7XJB - chain A; structure by X-ray diffraction, 2.60 A resolution.

[Chain A]
Name: Catechol O-methyltransferase
Organism: Rattus norvegicus
Notes: EC 2.1.1.6
UniProtKB: P22734 (COMT_RAT); residues 1-221 here correspond to UniProt positions 44-264 (UniProt number = residue number + 43)
Amino-acid sequence (223 residues; numbered -1 to 221; the number before each row is that of its first residue; numbers below 1 keep their minus sign (Gly-1 is residue -1)):
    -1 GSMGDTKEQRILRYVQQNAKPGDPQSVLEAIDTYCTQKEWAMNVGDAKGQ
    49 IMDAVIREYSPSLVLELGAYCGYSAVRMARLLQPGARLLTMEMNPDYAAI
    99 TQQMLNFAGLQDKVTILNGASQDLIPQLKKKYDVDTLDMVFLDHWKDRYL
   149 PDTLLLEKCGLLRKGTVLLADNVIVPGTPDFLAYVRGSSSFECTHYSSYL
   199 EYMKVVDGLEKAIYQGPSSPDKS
Unresolved in the structure: -1, 217-221
Construct notes: expression tag (-1 to 0)
Metal / ion sites: Mg2+: Asp141, Asp169, Asn170 (together with Opicapone)
Ligand contacts:
  - Opicapone (DNI): Trp38, Met40, Lys46, Asp141, His142, Trp143, Lys144, Asp169, Asn170, Val173, Pro174, Leu198, Glu199, Met201, Val203
  - S-adenosylmethionine (SAM): Met40, Asn41, Val42, Glu64, Gly66, Ala67, Tyr68, Gly70, Tyr71, Ser72, Met89, Glu90, Met91, Asn92, Tyr95, Gly117, Ala118, Ser119, Gln120, Phe139, Asp141, His142, Trp143, Arg146

[In short]
Ligands of chain A: S-adenosylmethionine and Opicapone. Asp141, Asp169 and Asn170 form the Mg2+ site.
Chain A is Catechol O-methyltransferase (Rattus norvegicus); the structure, Rat-COMT, opicapone,SAM and Mg
bond, was determined by X-ray diffraction (same publication as 7XGI).
